PDB entry 1H8E | X-ray diffraction, 2.00 A resolution | chains B and G of the 9 polymer chains in the assembly

== Chain B ==
Molecule: Bovine mitochondrial F1-atpase
Source organism: Bos taurus
Notes: EC 3.6.1.34
Reference sequence: P19483 (ATP0_BOVIN); residues 1-510 here correspond to UniProt positions 44-553 (UniProt number = residue number + 43)
Chain sequence (510 residues; each row starts with the number of its first residue):
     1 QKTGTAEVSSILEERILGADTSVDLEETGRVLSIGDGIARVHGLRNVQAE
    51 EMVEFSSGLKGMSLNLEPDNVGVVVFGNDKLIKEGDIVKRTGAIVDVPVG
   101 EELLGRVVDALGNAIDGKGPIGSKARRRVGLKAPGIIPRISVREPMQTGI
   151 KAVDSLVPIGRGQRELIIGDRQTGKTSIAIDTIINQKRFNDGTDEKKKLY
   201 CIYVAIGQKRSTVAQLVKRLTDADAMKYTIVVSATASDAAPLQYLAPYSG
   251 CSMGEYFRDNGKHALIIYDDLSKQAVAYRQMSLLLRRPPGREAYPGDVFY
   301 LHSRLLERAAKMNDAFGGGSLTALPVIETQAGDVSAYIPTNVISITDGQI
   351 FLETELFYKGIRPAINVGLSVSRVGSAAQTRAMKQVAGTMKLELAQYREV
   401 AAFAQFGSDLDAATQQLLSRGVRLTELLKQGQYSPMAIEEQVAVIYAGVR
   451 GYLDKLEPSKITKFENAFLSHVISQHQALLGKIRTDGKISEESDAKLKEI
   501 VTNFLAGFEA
Unresolved in the structure: 1-23, 402-409
Construct notes: engineered mutation Gly481 (Ser524 in P19483)
Metal / ion sites: Mg2+: Thr176 (together with ADP)
Residues lining bound ligands: ADP (adenosine-5'-diphosphate): Asp170, Arg171, Gln172, Thr173, Gly174, Lys175, Thr176, Ser177, Phe357, Arg362, Pro363, Gln430, Gly431, Gln432
Curated features (UniProtKB/Swiss-Prot):
  - binding site (ATP): Gln172, Gly174, Lys175, Thr176, Ser177, Gln430, Gln432
  - binding site (Mg(2+)): Thr176, Asp269
  - site: Ser370 (Required for activity)
  - modified residue: Gln1 (Pyrrolidone carboxylic acid), Ser10 (Phosphoserine), Ser22 (Phosphoserine), Ser33 (Phosphoserine), Ser63 (Phosphoserine), Lys80 (N6-acetyllysine), Lys83 (N6-acetyllysine), Lys89 (N6-acetyllysine), Thr91 (Phosphothreonine), Lys118 (N6-acetyllysine), Ser123 (Phosphoserine), Lys124 (N6-acetyllysine), Ser141 (Phosphoserine), Arg161 (Omega-N-methylarginine), Lys187 (N6-acetyllysine), Lys196 (N6-acetyllysine), Lys197 (N6-acetyllysine), Lys218 (N6-acetyllysine), Lys262 (N6-acetyllysine), Lys384 (N6-acetyllysine) and 6 more in UniProt
  - glycosylation: Ser33 (O-linked (GlcNAc) serine)
From the paper describing this entry:
  - catalytic residues: Arg373
  - binding site for tetrafluoroaluminate: Arg373
  - binding site for sulfate ion: Arg373
  - conformationally variable residues (domain motion): Arg373

== Chain G ==
Molecule: Bovine mitochondrial F1-atpase
Source organism: Bos taurus
Notes: EC 3.6.1.34
Reference sequence: P05631 (ATPG_BOVIN); residues 1-272 here correspond to UniProt positions 26-297 (UniProt number = residue number + 25)
Chain sequence (272 residues; each row starts with the number of its first residue):
     1 ATLKDITRRLKSIKNIQKITKSMKMVAAAKYARAERELKPARVYGVGSLA
    51 LYEKADIKTPEDKKKHLIIGVSSDRGLCGAIHSSVAKQMKSEAANLAAAG
   101 KEVKIIGVGDKIRSILHRTHSDQFLVTFKEVGRRPPTFGDASVIALELLN
   151 SGYEFDEGSIIFNRFRSVISYKTEEKPIFSLDTISSAESMSIYDDIDADV
   201 LRNYQEYSLANIIYYSLKESTTSEQSARMTAMDNASKNASEMIDKLTLTF
   251 NRTRQAVITKELIEIISGAAAL
Unresolved in the structure: 58-66, 97-100, 118-126, 151-156
Curated features (UniProtKB/Swiss-Prot):
  - modified residue: Lys14 (N6-acetyllysine), Lys24 (N6-succinyllysine), Lys30 (N6-acetyllysine), Lys90 (N6-acetyllysine), Ser121 (Phosphoserine), Lys129 (N6-acetyllysine), Lys172 (N6-acetyllysine), Lys245 (N6-succinyllysine)
From the paper describing this entry:
  - conformationally variable residues (domain motion): Asn234 to Asp244

== Chain B / chain G interface ==
Contacting residue pairs - 4 pairs, chain B then chain G:
  Pro289(B) - Ile263(G)  hydrophobic
  Gly290(B) - Ile263(G)
  Ala331(B) - Leu248(G)
  Asp333(B) - Arg252(G)  salt bridge
Interface residues without a listed pair, chain B (7 interface residues in all): Glu292, Ala293, Leu410
Interface residues without a listed pair, chain G (6 interface residues in all): Ile169, Ser170, Thr259

== Overview ==
7 residues of chain B and 6 residues of chain G are in contact; the contacts include 1 salt bridge. The
salt-bridged pair is Asp333(B)-Arg252(G). Chain B binds ADP. From UniProt: 7 ATP-binding residues and
Mg2+-binding residues Thr176(B) and Asp269(B) on chain B. From the paper: the catalytic residue Arg373(B); a
binding site for tetrafluoroaluminate at Arg373(B).
Chain B is Bovine mitochondrial F1-atpase and chain G is Bovine mitochondrial F1-atpase, both from Bos taurus;
the structure, (ADP.AlF4)2(ADP.SO4) bovine F1-ATPase (all three catalytic sites occupied), was determined by
X-ray diffraction.
